PDB entry 8YNL | electron microscopy, 3.55 A resolution | chains A and I of the 9 polymer chains in the assembly

Chain A:
Name: Caspase-8 subunit p10
Organism: Homo sapiens
UniProt: Q14790 (CASP8_HUMAN); numbering as in UniProt (aligned over 1-479)
Chain sequence (479 residues; row label = number of the first residue in the row):
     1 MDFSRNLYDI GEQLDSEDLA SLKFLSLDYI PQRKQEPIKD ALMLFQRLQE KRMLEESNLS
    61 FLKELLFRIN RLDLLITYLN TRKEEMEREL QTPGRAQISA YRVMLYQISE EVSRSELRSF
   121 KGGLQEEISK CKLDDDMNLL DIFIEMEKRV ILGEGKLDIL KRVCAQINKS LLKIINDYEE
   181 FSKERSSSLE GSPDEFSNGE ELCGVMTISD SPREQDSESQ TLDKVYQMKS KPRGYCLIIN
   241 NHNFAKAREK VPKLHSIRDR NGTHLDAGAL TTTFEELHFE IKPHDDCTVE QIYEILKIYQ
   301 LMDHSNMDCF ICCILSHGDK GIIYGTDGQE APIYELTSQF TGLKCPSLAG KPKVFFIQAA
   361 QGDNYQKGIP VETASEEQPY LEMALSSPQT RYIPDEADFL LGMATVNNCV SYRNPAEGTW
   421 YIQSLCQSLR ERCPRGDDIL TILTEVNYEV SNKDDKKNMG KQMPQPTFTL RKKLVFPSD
Not modelled in the structure: 183-479
Construct notes: engineered mutation Gly122 (Phe in Q14790), Gly123 (Leu in Q14790), Ala360 (Cys in Q14790), Ala374 (Asp in Q14790), Ala384 (Asp in Q14790)
Swiss-Prot annotation at these positions:
  - active site: His317
  - site: Asp216, Ser217 (Cleavage)
  - modified residue: Ser188 (Phosphoserine), Ser211 (Phosphoserine), Lys224 (N6-acetyllysine), Tyr334 (Phosphotyrosine), Tyr380 (Phosphotyrosine), Ser387 (Phosphoserine), Arg413 (Microbial infection: ADP-riboxanated arginine)
  - natural variant: Arg248 (R248W: In CASP8D), Asp285 (D285H: Associated with protection against breast cancer)
  - mutagenesis: Asp73 (D73A: Abolishes binding to FLASH. Induces NF-kappa-B activation), Tyr380 (Y380E: Phosphomimetic mutant which does not affect interaction with PIK3R1 or DISC-mediated processing; Y380F: Abolishes phosphorylation at this site ...), Ser387 (S387A: Impaired CDK1-mediated phosphorylation and enhanced apoptosis), Arg413 (R413A: Abolished ADP-riboxanation by C.violaceum CopC)
From the paper describing this entry:
  - mutagenesis - E12A/F122G/L123G, N70A/F122G/L123G, E110A/F122G/L123G: unchanged binding to CASP8 and FADD-like apoptosis regulator subunit p43 (chain I)

Chain I:
Name: CASP8 and FADD-like apoptosis regulator subunit p43
Organism: Homo sapiens
UniProt: O15519 (CFLAR_HUMAN); residue numbers follow UniProt; this construct covers 1-181
Chain sequence (181 residues; numbered 1 to 181; the number before each row is that of its first residue):
     1 MSAEVIHQVE EALDTDEKEM LLFLCRDVAI DVVPPNVRDL LDILRERGKL SVGDLAELLY
    61 RVRRFDLLKR ILKMDRKAVE THLLRNPHLV SDYRVLMAEI GEDLDKSDVS SLIFLMKDYM
   121 GRGKISKEKS FLDLVVELEK LNLVAPDQLD LLEKCLKNIH RIDLKTKIQK YKQSVQGAGT
   181 S
Not modelled in the structure: 122-127, 177-181

Chain A / chain I interface:
Contacting residue pairs (10; chain A residue first):
  Met1(A) - Leu115(I)
  Met1(A) - Lys154(I)
  Met1(A) - Cys155(I)  hydrophobic
  Ser4(A) - Leu115(I)
  Arg5(A) - Leu115(I)
  Arg5(A) - Asn158(I)
  Tyr8(A) - Ser111(I)
  Tyr8(A) - Asn158(I)
  Leu42(A) - Phe114(I)  hydrophobic
  Gln46(A) - Phe114(I)
Interface residues without a listed pair, chain A (7 interface residues in all): Leu7
Interface residues without a listed pair, chain I (8 interface residues in all): Met116, Ile159
The authors on this interface:
  - hot spots on chain A (mutagenesis) - R33D/F122G/L123G, R52D/F122G/L123G: decreased binding to CASP8 and FADD-like apoptosis regulator subunit p43 (chain I)

Summary:
7 residues of chain A and 8 residues of chain I are in contact. The paper reports that R33D/F122G/L123G and
R52D/F122G/L123G of chain A reduce binding to CASP8 and FADD-like apoptosis regulator subunit p43 (chain I);
E12A/F122G/L123G, N70A/F122G/L123G and E110A/F122G/L123G of chain A leave binding to CASP8 and FADD-like
apoptosis regulator subunit p43 (chain I) unchanged.
Chain A is Caspase-8 subunit p10 and chain I is CASP8 and FADD-like apoptosis regulator subunit p43, both from
Homo sapiens; the structure, Structure of the Caspase-8/cFLIP death effector domain assembly, was determined
by electron microscopy, deposited together with 8YM4, 8YM5, 8YM6, 8YNI, 8YNK, 8YNM and 8YNN.
